PDB entry 2WW9 | electron microscopy, 8.60 A resolution (very low resolution: no residue pairs are listed; an interface is given only as per-side residue counts) | chains G and J of the 15 polymer chains in the assembly

# Chain G
Molecule: 25S RRNA
Source organism: Saccharomyces cerevisiae
Sequence (18 nucleotides; numbered 912 to 929; the number before each row is that of its first residue):
   912 GCCAGCACCUUUGCUGGC

# Chain J
Name: 60S ribosomal protein L19
Source organism: Saccharomyces cerevisiae
UniProtKB: P05735 (RL19_YEAST); numbering as in UniProt (aligned over 1-189)
Chain sequence (189 residues; row label = number of the first residue in the row):
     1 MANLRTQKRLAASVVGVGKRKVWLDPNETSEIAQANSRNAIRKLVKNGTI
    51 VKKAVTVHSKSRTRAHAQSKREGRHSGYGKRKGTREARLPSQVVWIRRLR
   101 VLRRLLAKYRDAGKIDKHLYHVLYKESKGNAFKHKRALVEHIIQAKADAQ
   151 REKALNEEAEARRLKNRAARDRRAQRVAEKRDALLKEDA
Not modelled in the structure: 54-189

# Interface between chain G and chain J
At this resolution (9 A) residue pairs are not listed: 6 residues of chain G and 6 of chain J lie at the interface.

# In short
Chain G and chain J each contribute 6 residues to their interface.
Here chain G is 25S RRNA and chain J is 60S ribosomal protein L19, both from Saccharomyces cerevisiae. Entry
2WW9 (Cryo-EM structure of the active yeast Ssh1 complex bound to the yeast 80S ribosome) was determined by
electron microscopy, deposited together with 2WWA and 2WWB.
